7WTR - chains C2 and SB of the 19 polymer chains in the assembly; structure by electron microscopy, 3.50 A resolution.

== Chain C2 ==
Molecule: 18S rRNA
Organism: Saccharomyces cerevisiae
Sequence (1800 nucleotides; numbered 1 to 1800; the number before each row is that of its first residue):
     1 UAUCUGGUUG AUCCUGCCAG UAGUCAUAUG CUUGUCUCAA AGAUUAAGCC AUGCAUGUCU
    61 AAGUAUAAGC AAUUUAUACA GUGAAACUGC GAAUGGCUCA UUAAAUCAGU UAUCGUUUAU
   121 UUGAUAGUUC CUUUACUACA UGGUAUAACU GUGGUAAUUC UAGAGCUAAU ACAUGCUUAA
   181 AAUCUCGACC CUUUGGAAGA GAUGUAUUUA UUAGAUAAAA AAUCAAUGUC UUCGGACUCU
   241 UUGAUGAUUC AUAAUAACUU UUCGAAUCGC AUGGCCUUGU GCUGGCGAUG GUUCAUUCAA
   301 AUUUCUGCCC UAUCAACUUU CGAUGGUAGG AUAGUGGCCU ACCAUGGUUU CAACGGGUAA
   361 CGGGGAAUAA GGGUUCGAUU CCGGAGAGGG AGCCUGAGAA ACGGCUACCA CAUCCAAGGA
   421 AGGCAGCAGG CGCGCAAAUU ACCCAAUCCU AAUUCAGGGA GGUAGUGACA AUAAAUAACG
   481 AUACAGGGCC CAUUCGGGUC UUGUAAUUGG AAUGAGUACA AUGUAAAUAC CUUAACGAGG
   541 AACAAUUGGA GGGCAAGUCU GGUGCCAGCA GCCGCGGUAA UUCCAGCUCC AAUAGCGUAU
   601 AUUAAAGUUG UUGCAGUUAA AAAGCUCGUA GUUGAACUUU GGGCCCGGUU GGCCGGUCCG
   661 AUUUUUUCGU GUACUGGAUU UCCAACGGGG CCUUUCCUUC UGGCUAACCU UGAGUCCUUG
   721 UGGCUCUUGG CGAACCAGGA CUUUUACUUU GAAAAAAUUA GAGUGUUCAA AGCAGGCGUA
   781 UUGCUCGAAU AUAUUAGCAU GGAAUAAUAG AAUAGGACGU UUGGUUCUAU UUUGUUGGUU
   841 UCUAGGACCA UCGUAAUGAU UAAUAGGGAC GGUCGGGGGC AUCAGUAUUC AAUUGUCAGA
   901 GGUGAAAUUC UUGGAUUUAU UGAAGACUAA CUACUGCGAA AGCAUUUGCC AAGGACGUUU
   961 UCAUUAAUCA AGAACGAAAG UUAGGGGAUC GAAGAUGAUC AGAUACCGUC GUAGUCUUAA
  1021 CCAUAAACUA UGCCGACUAG GGAUCGGGUG GUGUUUUUUU AAUGACCCAC UCGGCACCUU
  1081 ACGAGAAAUC AAAGUCUUUG GGUUCUGGGG GGAGUAUGGU CGCAAGGCUG AAACUUAAAG
  1141 GAAUUGACGG AAGGGCACCA CCAGGAGUGG AGCCUGCGGC UUAAUUUGAC UCAACACGGG
  1201 GAAACUCACC AGGUCCAGAC ACAAUAAGGA UUGACAGAUU GAGAGCUCUU UCUUGAUUUU
  1261 GUGGGUGGUG GUGCAUGGCC GUUCUUAGUU GGUGGAGUGA UUUGUCUGCU UAAUUGCGAU
  1321 AACGAACGAG ACCUUAACCU ACUAAAUAGU GGUGCUAGCA UUUGCUGGUU AUCCACUUCU
  1381 UAGAGGGACU AUCGGUUUCA AGCCGAUGGA AGUUUGAGGC AAUAACAGGU CUGUGAUGCC
  1441 CUUAGACGUU CUGGGCCGCA CGCGCGCUAC ACUGACGGAG CCAGCGAGUC UAACCUUGGC
  1501 CGAGAGGUCU UGGUAAUCUU GUGAAACUCC GUCGUGCUGG GGAUAGAGCA UUGUAAUUAU
  1561 UGCUCUUCAA CGAGGAAUUC CUAGUAAGCG CAAGUCAUCA GCUUGCGUUG AUUACGUCCC
  1621 UGCCCUUUGU ACACACCGCC CGUCGCUAGU ACCGAUUGAA UGGCUUAGUG AGGCCUCAGG
  1681 AUCUGCUUAG AGAAGGGGGC AACUCCAUCU CAGAGCGGAG AAUUUGGACA AACUUGGUCA
  1741 UUUAGAGGAA CUAAAAGUCG UAACAAGGUU UCCGUAGGUG AACCUGCGGA AGGAUCAUUA
Disordered / not traced: 73-75, 133-135, 489-498, 659-675, 1157-1621, 1631-1634

== Chain SB ==
Name: 40S ribosomal protein S1-A
Organism: Saccharomyces cerevisiae
UniProt: P33442 (RS3A1_YEAST); residues 1-255 here = UniProt positions 1-255
Sequence (255 residues; each row starts with the number of its first residue):
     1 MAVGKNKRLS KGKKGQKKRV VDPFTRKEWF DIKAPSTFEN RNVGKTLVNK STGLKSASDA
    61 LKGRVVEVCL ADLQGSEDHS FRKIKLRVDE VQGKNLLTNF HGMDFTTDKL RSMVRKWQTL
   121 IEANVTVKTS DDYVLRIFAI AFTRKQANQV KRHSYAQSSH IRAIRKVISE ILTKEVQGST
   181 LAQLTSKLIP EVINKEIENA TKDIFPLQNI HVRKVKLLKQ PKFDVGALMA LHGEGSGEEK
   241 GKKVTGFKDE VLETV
Disordered / not traced: 1-19, 236-255
UniProt features mapped onto this chain:
  - modified residue: Ala-2 (N-acetylalanine), Thr-245 (Phosphothreonine), Thr-254 (Phosphothreonine)
  - cross-link: Lys-248 (Glycyl lysine isopeptide (Lys-Gly) (interchain with G-Cter in ubiquitin))

== Chain C2 / chain SB interface ==
Pairs across the interface - 57 pairs, chain C2 then chain SB:
  C874(C2) / Gln-157(SB)  phosphate contact
  C874(C2) / Ser-159(SB)  hydrogen bond to the phosphate
  G875(C2) / Gln-157(SB)  phosphate contact
  G875(C2) / Ser-158(SB)  hydrogen bond to the phosphate
  G875(C2) / Ser-159(SB)  phosphate contact
  G876(C2) / Ser-158(SB)  hydrogen bond to the phosphate
  A884(C2) / Asn-124(SB)  hydrogen bond to the sugar
  A884(C2) / Arg-136(SB)  salt bridge to the phosphate
  G885(C2) / Arg-136(SB)  salt bridge to the phosphate
  G885(C2) / Phe-138(SB)  sugar contact
  G885(C2) / Lys-216(SB)  salt bridge to the phosphate
  U886(C2) / Lys-214(SB)  salt bridge to the phosphate
  U886(C2) / Lys-216(SB)  salt bridge to the phosphate
  U896(C2) / Phe-24(SB)  sugar contact
  U896(C2) / Lys-27(SB)  salt bridge to the phosphate
  C897(C2) / Pro-23(SB)  phosphate contact
  C897(C2) / Phe-24(SB)  phosphate contact
  U920(C2) / Val-65(SB)  sugar contact
  U921(C2) / His-101(SB)  salt bridge to the phosphate
  A930(C2) / Val-114(SB)  sugar contact
  A930(C2) / Leu-120(SB)  base contact
  C931(C2) / Arg-115(SB)  sugar contact
  C931(C2) / Lys-116(SB)  phosphate contact
  C931(C2) / Trp-117(SB)  phosphate contact
  C931(C2) / Gln-118(SB)  hydrogen bond to the sugar
  C931(C2) / Leu-120(SB)  base contact
  U932(C2) / Lys-116(SB)  phosphate contact
  U932(C2) / Trp-117(SB)  hydrogen bond to the phosphate
  U932(C2) / Gln-118(SB)  phosphate contact
  U932(C2) / Tyr-155(SB)  hydrogen bond to the phosphate
  A933(C2) / Lys-116(SB)  salt bridge to the phosphate
  A933(C2) / Tyr-155(SB)  base contact
  U946(C2) / Arg-165(SB)  phosphate contact
  U947(C2) / Arg-162(SB)  phosphate contact
  U947(C2) / Arg-165(SB)  phosphate contact
  U1044(C2) / Lys-151(SB)  phosphate contact
  U1044(C2) / His-153(SB)  hydrogen bond to the phosphate
  C1045(C2) / His-153(SB)  salt bridge to the phosphate
  G1046(C2) / Gln-157(SB)  hydrogen bond to the phosphate
  G1047(C2) / Gln-157(SB)  phosphate contact
  U1055(C2) / Gln-146(SB)  base contact
  U1056(C2) / Lys-202(SB)  sugar contact
  U1057(C2) / Lys-202(SB)  phosphate contact
  U1058(C2) / Lys-202(SB)  salt bridge to the phosphate
  G1064(C2) / His-160(SB)  phosphate contact
  G1064(C2) / Asp-203(SB)  sugar contact
  G1064(C2) / Ile-204(SB)  hydrogen bond to the sugar
  A1065(C2) / Gln-146(SB)  hydrogen bond to the sugar
  A1065(C2) / His-160(SB)  salt bridge to the phosphate
  A1065(C2) / Phe-205(SB)  sugar contact
  C1066(C2) / Gln-146(SB)  sugar contact
  C1066(C2) / Asn-148(SB)  hydrogen bond to the sugar
  C1066(C2) / Gln-149(SB)  phosphate contact
  C1066(C2) / Lys-151(SB)  salt bridge to the phosphate
  C1067(C2) / Asn-148(SB)  sugar contact
  C1067(C2) / Val-150(SB)  phosphate contact
  C1067(C2) / Lys-151(SB)  hydrogen bond to the phosphate
Interface residues without a listed pair, chain C2 (35 interface residues in all): C934, G948, A1043, G1053, U1054, U1063, C1068
Interface residues without a listed pair, chain SB (40 interface residues in all): Arg-26, Gly-63, Thr-119, Glu-122, Arg-152, Lys-166, Pro-206

== Summary ==
The interface between chain C2 and chain SB involves 35 residues on one side and 40 on the other; the contacts
include 13 hydrogen bonds and 12 salt bridges. Among the polar pairs are A884(C2)/Asn-124(SB),
C931(C2)/Gln-118(SB) and G1064(C2)/Ile-204(SB).
Chain C2 is 18S rRNA and chain SB is 40S ribosomal protein S1-A, both from Saccharomyces cerevisiae; the
structure, Cryo-EM structure of a yeast pre-40S ribosomal subunit - State Tsr1-3, was determined by electron
microscopy, deposited together with 7WTN, 7WTO, 7WTP and 7WTQ.
